PDB entry 8S0F | electron microscopy, 4.10 A resolution (low resolution: residue-level contacts below are approximate; hydrogen-bond / salt-bridge calls are withheld) | chains 6 and D of the 14 polymer chains in the assembly

Chain 6:
Molecule: DNA replication licensing factor MCM6
Source organism: Homo sapiens
Notes: EC 3.6.4.12
Reference sequence: Q14566 (MCM6_HUMAN); residues 1-821 here = UniProt positions 1-821
Sequence (821 residues; row label = number of the first residue in the row):
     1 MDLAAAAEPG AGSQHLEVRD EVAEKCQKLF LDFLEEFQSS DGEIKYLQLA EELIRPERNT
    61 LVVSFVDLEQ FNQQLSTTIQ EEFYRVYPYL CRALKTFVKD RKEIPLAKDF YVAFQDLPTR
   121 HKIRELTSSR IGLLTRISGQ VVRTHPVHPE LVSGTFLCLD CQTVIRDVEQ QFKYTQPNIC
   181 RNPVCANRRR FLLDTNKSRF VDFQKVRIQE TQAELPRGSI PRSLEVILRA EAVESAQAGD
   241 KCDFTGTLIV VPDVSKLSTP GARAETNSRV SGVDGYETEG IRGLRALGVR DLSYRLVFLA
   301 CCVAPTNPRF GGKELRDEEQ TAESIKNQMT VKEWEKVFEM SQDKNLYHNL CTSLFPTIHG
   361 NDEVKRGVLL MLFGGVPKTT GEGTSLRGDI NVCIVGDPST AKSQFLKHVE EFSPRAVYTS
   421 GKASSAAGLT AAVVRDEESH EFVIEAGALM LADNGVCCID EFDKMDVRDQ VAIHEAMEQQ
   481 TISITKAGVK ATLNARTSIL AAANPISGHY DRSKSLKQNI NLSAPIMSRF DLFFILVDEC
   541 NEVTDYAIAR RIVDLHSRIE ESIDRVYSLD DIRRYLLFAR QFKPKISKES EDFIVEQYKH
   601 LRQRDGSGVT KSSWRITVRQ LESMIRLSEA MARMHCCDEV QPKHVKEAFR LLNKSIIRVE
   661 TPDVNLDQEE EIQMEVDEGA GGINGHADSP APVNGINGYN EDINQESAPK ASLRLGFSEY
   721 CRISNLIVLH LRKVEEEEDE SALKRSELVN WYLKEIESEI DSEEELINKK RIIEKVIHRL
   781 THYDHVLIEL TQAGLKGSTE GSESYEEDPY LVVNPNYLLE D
Unresolved in the structure: 1-19, 39-41, 102-109, 173-193, 253-293, 306-326, 605-612, 666-712, 737-742, 792-806, 819-821
Bound ions: Mg2+: Ser-403 (together with ATP-gamma-S)
Ligand contacts:
  - ATP-gamma-S (AGS; phosphothiophosphoric acid-adenylate ester), molecule 1: Thr-357, Ile-358, His-359, Asp-397, Pro-398, Ser-399, Thr-400, Ala-401, Lys-402, Ser-403, Gln-404, Ile-552
  - ATP-gamma-S (AGS), molecule 2: Leu-386, Glu-478, Pro-525, Arg-529, Val-618, Arg-619, Glu-622
UniProt features mapped onto this chain:
  - motif: Ser-528 to Asp-531 (Arginine finger)
  - binding site (ATP): His-359, Ser-399, Thr-400, Ala-401, Lys-402, Ser-403, Asn-504
  - binding site (ADP): Arg-619, Glu-622
  - modified residue: Met-1 (N-acetylmethionine), Ser-13 (Phosphoserine), Ser-219 (Phosphoserine), Ser-271 (Phosphoserine), Thr-278 (Phosphothreonine), Lys-643 (N6-acetyllysine), Ser-689 (Phosphoserine), Ser-762 (Phosphoserine), Thr-791 (Phosphothreonine)
  - natural variant: Pro-149 (P149S: Found in a patient with mild developmental delay and autism spectrum disorder; uncertain significance), Cys-158 (C158Y: Found in patients with microcephaly, developmental delay, typical facial characteristics, endocrine disorders, feeding difficulties and urogenital anomalies; uncertain significance), Asp-202 (D202G: Found in a patient with intra-uterine growth restriction, developmental delay and autism spectrum disorder; uncertain significance), Gly-239 (G239S: Found in a patient with endocrine disorders, developmental regression, autism spectrum disorder and epilepsy; uncertain significance)
  - mutagenesis: Glu-757 (E757A/D: Impairs interaction with CTD1), Glu-763 (E763A/D: Impairs interaction with CTD1), Leu-766 (L766A: Impairs interaction with CTD1)

Chain D:
Molecule: Origin recognition complex subunit 4
Source organism: Homo sapiens
Reference sequence: O43929 (ORC4_HUMAN); residue numbers follow UniProt; this construct covers 1-436
Sequence (436 residues; row label = number of the first residue in the row):
     1 MSSRKSKSNS LIHTECLSQV QRILRERFCR QSPHSNLFGV QVQYKHLSEL LKRTALHGES
    61 NSVLIIGPRG SGKTMLINHA LKELMEIEEV SENVLQVHLN GLLQINDKIA LKEITRQLNL
   121 ENVVGDKVFG SFAENLSFLL EALKKGDRTS SCPVIFILDE FDLFAHHKNQ TLLYNLFDIS
   181 QSAQTPIAVI GLTCRLDILE LLEKRVKSRF SHRQIHLMNS FGFPQYVKIF KEQLSLPAEF
   241 PDKVFAEKWN ENVQYLSEDR SVQEVLQKHF NISKNLRSLH MLLMLALNRV TASHPFMTAV
   301 DLMEASQLCS MDSKANIVHG LSVLEICLII AMKHLNDIYE EEPFNFQMVY NEFQKFVQRK
   361 AHSVYNFEKP VVMKAFEHLQ QLELIKPMER TSGNSQREYQ LMKLLLDNTQ IMNALQKYPN
   421 CPTDVRQWAT SSLSWL
Unresolved in the structure: 1-12, 140-152, 432-436
Bound ions: Mg2+: Thr-74 (together with ATP-gamma-S)
Ligand contacts: ATP-gamma-S (AGS; phosphothiophosphoric acid-adenylate ester): Gln-31, Asn-36, Leu-37, Phe-38, Val-40, Arg-69, Gly-70, Ser-71, Gly-72, Lys-73, Thr-74, Met-75, Glu-160, Leu-276, Arg-277, His-280
UniProt features mapped onto this chain:
  - binding site (ATP): Gly-67 to Thr-74
  - modified residue: Lys-7 (N6-methyllysine)
  - natural variant: Tyr-174 (Y174C: In MGORS2)
  - mutagenesis: Lys-73 (K73A/E: Impairs ORC complex formation), Asp-159 to Glu-160 (Impairs ORC complex formation)

Interface between chain 6 and chain D:
Residue-residue contacts (14; chain 6 residue first):
  Ser-513(6) with Ile-338(D)
  Arg-658(6) with Ser-431(D)
  Pro-662(6) with Gln-427(D)
  Phe-717(6) with Asp-424(D); Gln-427(D)
  Arg-779(6) with Thr-423(D)
  Tyr-783(6) with Pro-419(D); Asn-420(D); Pro-422(D)
  Asp-784(6) with Pro-422(D)
  Asn-816(6) with Val-364(D)
  Tyr-817(6) with His-362(D); Val-364(D)
  Leu-818(6) with His-362(D)
Interface residues without a listed pair, chain 6 (15 interface residues in all): Arg-604, Val-664, His-782, Val-786, Asn-814
Interface residues without a listed pair, chain D (13 interface residues in all): Gln-358, Asn-366, Cys-421

Summary:
Chain 6 and chain D form an interface of 15 and 13 residues respectively. Bound to chain 6: ATP-gamma-S. Chain
D binds ATP-gamma-S.
Chain 6 is DNA replication licensing factor MCM6 and chain D is Origin recognition complex subunit 4, both
from Homo sapiens; the structure, H. sapiens OC1M bound to double stranded DNA, was determined by electron
microscopy, deposited together with 8S09, 8S0A, 8S0B, 8S0C, 8S0D and 8S0E.
